9FX1 - chains C and D of the 4 polymer chains in the assembly; structure by electron microscopy, 1.76 A resolution.

[Chain C]
Molecule: Capsid protein VP3
Organism: Human rhinovirus 89 ATCC VR-1199
UniProtKB: P07210 (POLG_HRV8A); residues 21-234 here correspond to UniProt positions 357-570 (UniProt number = residue number + 336)
Amino-acid sequence (214 residues; each row starts with the number of its first residue):
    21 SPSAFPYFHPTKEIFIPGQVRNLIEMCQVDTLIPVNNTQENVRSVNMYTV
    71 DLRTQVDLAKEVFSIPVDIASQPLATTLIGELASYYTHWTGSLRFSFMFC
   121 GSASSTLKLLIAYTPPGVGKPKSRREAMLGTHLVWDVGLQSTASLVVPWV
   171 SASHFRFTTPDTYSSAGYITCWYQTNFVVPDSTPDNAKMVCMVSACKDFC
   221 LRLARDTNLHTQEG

[Chain D]
Molecule: Capsid protein VP4
Organism: Human rhinovirus 89 ATCC VR-1199
UniProtKB: P07210 (POLG_HRV8A); residues 28-44 here correspond to UniProt positions 29-45 (UniProt number = residue number + 1)
Amino-acid sequence (17 residues; row label = number of the first residue in the row):
    28 NINYFKDAASSGASRLD

[Chain C / chain D interface]
Pairs across the interface (9; chain C residue first):
  Ser21(C) - Phe32(D)
  Ser21(C) - Ser37(D)  hydrogen bond (backbone-side chain)
  Pro22(C) - Phe32(D)  hydrophobic
  Pro22(C) - Ser37(D)
  Ser23(C) - Asp34(D)
  Ser23(C) - Ser37(D)  hydrogen bond (backbone-side chain)
  Phe25(C) - Asp34(D)
  Pro26(C) - Asp34(D)
  Arg41(C) - Asp44(D)  salt bridge
Also at the interface, not in a pair above, chain C (7 interface residues in all): Tyr27

[Summary]
Chain C and chain D form an interface of 7 and 4 residues respectively, with 2 hydrogen bonds and 1 salt
bridge. Among the polar pairs are Arg41(C)-Asp44(D), Ser21(C)-Ser37(D) and Ser23(C)-Ser37(D).
Chain C is Capsid protein VP3 and chain D is Capsid protein VP4, both from Human rhinovirus 89 ATCC VR-1199;
the structure, CryoEM structure of RV-A89, was determined by electron microscopy, deposited together with
9FX9.
